8UOZ - chains A and B; structure by solution NMR.

Chain A:
Name: SMR family multidrug efflux protein EmrE
Organism: Escherichia coli
UniProt: A0A2X7QID6 (A0A2X7QID6_ECOLX); residues 1-110 here = UniProt positions 1-110
Chain sequence (110 residues; numbered 1 to 110; the number before each row is that of its first residue):
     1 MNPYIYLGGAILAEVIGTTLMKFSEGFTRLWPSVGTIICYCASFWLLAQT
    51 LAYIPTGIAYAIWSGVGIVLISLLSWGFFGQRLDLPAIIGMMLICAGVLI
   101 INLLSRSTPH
Ligand contacts: tetraphenylphosphonium (P4P): F44, L47, L51, T56, A59, Y60, W63
Reported in the primary citation:
  - binding site for tetraphenylphosphonium: F44, L47, L51, Y60, W63
  - mutagenesis - L47A, L51A: abolished growth
  - conformationally variable residues (side-chain flip): W63

Chain B:
Name: SMR family multidrug efflux protein EmrE
Organism: Escherichia coli
UniProt: A0A2X7QID6 (A0A2X7QID6_ECOLX); residue numbers follow UniProt; this construct covers 1-110
Chain sequence (110 residues; numbered 1 to 110; the number before each row is that of its first residue):
     1 MNPYIYLGGAILAQVIGTTLMKFSEGFTRLWPSVGTIICYCASFWLLAQT
    51 LAYIPTGIAYAIWSGVGIVLISLLSWGFFGQRLDLPAIIGMMLICAGVLI
   101 INLLSRSTPH
Construct notes: engineered mutation Q14 (Glu in A0A2X7QID6)
Ligand contacts: tetraphenylphosphonium (P4P): Q14, T18, S64, I68
Reported in the primary citation:
  - binding site for tetraphenylphosphonium: Q14, I68
  - mutagenesis - I68A (2-fold), I71A (2-fold): decreased growth
  - conformationally variable residues (side-chain flip): W63

Interface between chain A and chain B:
Pairs across the interface (37; chain A residue first):
  M21(A) - L47(B)
  M21(A) - L51(B)
  M21(A) - T56(B)
  K22(A) - L51(B)
  K22(A) - T56(B)
  E25(A) - L51(B)
  G26(A) - L51(B)
  F27(A) - F44(B)
  F27(A) - W45(B)
  F27(A) - A48(B)
  Y40(A) - F44(B)
  Y60(A) - S64(B)
  Y60(A) - G65(B)
  Q81(A) - P55(B)
  D84(A) - S107(B)
  P86(A) - I100(B)
  P86(A) - L103(B)
  P86(A) - S107(B)
  A87(A) - L104(B)
  G90(A) - I58(B)
  G90(A) - I100(B)
  M91(A) - I58(B)
  L93(A) - A96(B)
  L93(A) - I100(B)
  I94(A) - I58(B)
  I94(A) - A61(B)
  I94(A) - I62(B)
  I100(A) - I89(B)
  I101(A) - W76(B)
  I101(A) - P86(B)
  I101(A) - I89(B)
  I101(A) - G90(B)
  L104(A) - P86(B)
  L104(A) - I89(B)
  S105(A) - P86(B)
  R106(A) - D84(B)
  P109(A) - F79(B)
Also at the interface, not in a pair above, chain A (25 interface residues in all): T36, I89, G97, T108
Also at the interface, not in a pair above, chain B (27 interface residues in all): I68, L85, L93, G97

Summary:
25 residues of chain A face 27 of chain B across their interface. Tetraphenylphosphonium is bound between
chain A and chain B. The paper reports a binding site for tetraphenylphosphonium at F44(A), L47(A) and Q14(B)
among others; L47A and L51A of chain A abolish growth; 4 substitutions were tested in all.
Here chain A is SMR family multidrug efflux protein EmrE and chain B is SMR family multidrug efflux protein
EmrE, both from Escherichia coli. Entry 8UOZ (EmrE structure in the TPP-bound state (WT/E14Q heterodimer)) was
determined by solution NMR together with 8UWU from the same study.
